1C3L - chain A; structure by X-ray diffraction, 2.16 A resolution.

[Chain A]
Name: Subtilisin-carlsberg
Organism: Bacillus licheniformis
Notes: EC 3.4.21.62
UniProtKB: P00780 (SUBT_BACLI); residues 1-274 here correspond to UniProt positions 106-379 (UniProt number = residue number + 105)
Chain sequence (274 residues; numbered 1 to 275; 1 number in that range is skipped by the numbering (no residue carries it; nothing is unmodelled there); the number before each row is that of its first residue):
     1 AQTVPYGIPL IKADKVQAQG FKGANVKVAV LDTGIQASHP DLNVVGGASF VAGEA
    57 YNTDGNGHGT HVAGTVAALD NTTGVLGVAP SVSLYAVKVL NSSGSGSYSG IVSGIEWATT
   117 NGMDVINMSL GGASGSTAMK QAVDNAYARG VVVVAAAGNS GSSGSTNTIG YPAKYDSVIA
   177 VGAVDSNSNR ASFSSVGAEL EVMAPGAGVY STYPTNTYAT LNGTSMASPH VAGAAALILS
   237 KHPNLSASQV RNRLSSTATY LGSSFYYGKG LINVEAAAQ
Bound ions: Ca2+ site 1: Gln2, Asp41, Leu75, Asn77, Thr79, Val81; Ca2+ site 2: Ala169, Tyr171, Val174
Small-molecule neighbours: xenon (XE): Leu126, Gly127, Ala152, Gly154, Asn155, Thr220, Ser221
Curated features (UniProtKB/Swiss-Prot):
  - active site: Asp32 (Charge relay system)
  - binding site (Ca(2+)): Gln2, Asp41, Thr78
Reported in the primary citation:
  - binding site for xenon: Leu126, Ala152, Gly154, Asn155, Thr220, Ser221

[Summary]
Bound to chain A: xenon. Gln2, Asp41, Leu75, Asn77, Thr79 and Val81 coordinate Ca2+ site 1. The Ca2+ site 2 is
built by Ala169, Tyr171 and Val174. UniProt lists active-site residue Asp32 and 3 Ca2+-binding residues. From
the paper: a binding site for xenon at Leu126, Ala152 and Gly154 among others.
Chain A is Subtilisin-carlsberg (Bacillus licheniformis); the structure, Subtilisin-carlsberg complexed with
xenon (8 bar), was determined by X-ray diffraction, deposited together with 1C1M, 1C10 and 1QTK.
